Entry 1D2C (X-ray diffraction, 2.50 A resolution); this record covers chains A and B.

== Chain A (and B) ==
Molecule: Protein (GLYCINE N-methyltransferase)
Source organism: Rattus norvegicus
Notes: EC 2.1.1.20; chain B of this document is another copy of the same molecule, construct and numbering; everything in this record applies to it too
UniProt: P13255 (GNMT_RAT); residues 1-292 here correspond to UniProt positions 2-293 (UniProt number = residue number + 1)
Amino-acid sequence (292 residues; numbered 1 to 292; the number before each row is that of its first residue):
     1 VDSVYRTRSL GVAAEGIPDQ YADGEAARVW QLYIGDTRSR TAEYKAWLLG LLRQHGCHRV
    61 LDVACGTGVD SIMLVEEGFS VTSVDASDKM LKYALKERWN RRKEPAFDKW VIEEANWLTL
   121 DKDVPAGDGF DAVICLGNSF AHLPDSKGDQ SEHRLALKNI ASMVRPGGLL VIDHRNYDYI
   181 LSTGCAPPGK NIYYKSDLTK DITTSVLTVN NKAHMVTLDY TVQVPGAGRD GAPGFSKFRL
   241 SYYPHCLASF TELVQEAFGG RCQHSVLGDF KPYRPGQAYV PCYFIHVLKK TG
Curated features (UniProtKB/Swiss-Prot):
  - binding site ((6S)-5-methyl-5,6,7,8-tetrahydrofolate): S3, Y5, H214, R239
  - binding site (S-adenosyl-L-methionine): Y21, W30, Y33, R40, A64, D85 to S87, N116, W117, L136 to S139, R175, Y220
  - modified residue: V1 (N-acetylvaline), S9 (Phosphoserine), Y33 (Phosphotyrosine), K45 (N6-succinyllysine), K190 (N6-succinyllysine), K195 (N6-succinyllysine), K200 (N6-succinyllysine)

== Interface between chain A and chain B ==
Pairs across the interface - 90 pairs, chain A then chain B:
  Y5(A) - R239(B)
  R6(A) - R239(B)  hydrogen bond (backbone-side chain)
  T7(A) - R239(B)
  T7(A) - L240(B)
  T7(A) - S241(B)  hydrogen bond (backbone-side chain)
  R8(A) - R239(B)
  R8(A) - L240(B)
  S9(A) - A26(B)
  S9(A) - F238(B)
  S9(A) - R239(B)  hydrogen bond (side chain-backbone)
  L10(A) - Y21(B)  hydrophobic
  G11(A) - Y21(B)
  G11(A) - A27(B)
  G11(A) - K89(B)  hydrogen bond (backbone-side chain)
  V12(A) - W30(B)
  V12(A) - R239(B)
  A13(A) - W30(B)  hydrogen bond (backbone-side chain)
  A13(A) - S87(B)
  A13(A) - K89(B)
  A13(A) - M90(B)  hydrophobic
  A14(A) - S87(B)
  A14(A) - H142(B)
  E15(A) - A64(B)
  E15(A) - G66(B)
  E15(A) - D85(B)
  E15(A) - A86(B)
  E15(A) - S87(B)
  E15(A) - M90(B)
  E15(A) - S139(B)
  E15(A) - H142(B)  hydrogen bond (backbone-side chain)
  G16(A) - A86(B)
  G16(A) - W117(B)
  G16(A) - H142(B)
  I17(A) - A86(B)
  I17(A) - S87(B)
  P18(A) - A86(B)
  P18(A) - N116(B)
  D19(A) - S87(B)  hydrogen bond
  D19(A) - D88(B)  hydrogen bond (side chain-backbone)
  D19(A) - K89(B)  hydrogen bond (side chain-backbone)
  Y21(A) - L10(B)  hydrophobic
  Y21(A) - G11(B)
  Y21(A) - Y21(B)  hydrophobic
  A26(A) - S9(B)
  W30(A) - V12(B)
  W30(A) - A13(B)  hydrogen bond (side chain-backbone)
  G66(A) - E15(B)
  D85(A) - E15(B)
  D85(A) - G16(B)  hydrogen bond (side chain-backbone)
  A86(A) - G16(B)
  A86(A) - P18(B)
  S87(A) - A13(B)
  S87(A) - A14(B)
  S87(A) - I17(B)
  S87(A) - D19(B)  hydrogen bond
  D88(A) - D19(B)  hydrogen bond (backbone-side chain)
  D88(A) - K92(B)  salt bridge
  K89(A) - G11(B)  hydrogen bond (side chain-backbone)
  K89(A) - D19(B)  hydrogen bond (backbone-side chain)
  M90(A) - A13(B)  hydrophobic
  M90(A) - E15(B)
  K92(A) - D88(B)  salt bridge
  K92(A) - E114(B)  salt bridge
  R98(A) - W99(B)
  W99(A) - R98(B)
  W99(A) - W99(B)  hydrophobic
  R102(A) - W99(B)
  R102(A) - D108(B)  salt bridge
  K103(A) - D108(B)  salt bridge
  D108(A) - R102(B)  salt bridge
  D108(A) - K103(B)  salt bridge
  E114(A) - K92(B)  salt bridge
  E114(A) - K96(B)  salt bridge
  N116(A) - P18(B)
  W117(A) - G16(B)
  S139(A) - E15(B)
  H142(A) - A14(B)
  H142(A) - E15(B)  salt bridge
  H142(A) - I17(B)
  S205(A) - Y5(B)
  F238(A) - S9(B)
  R239(A) - Y5(B)
  R239(A) - R6(B)  hydrogen bond (side chain-backbone)
  R239(A) - T7(B)
  R239(A) - R8(B)
  R239(A) - S9(B)  hydrogen bond (backbone-side chain)
  L240(A) - T7(B)
  L240(A) - R8(B)
  L240(A) - V12(B)  hydrophobic
  S241(A) - T7(B)  hydrogen bond (side chain-backbone)
Interface residues without a listed pair, chain A (49 interface residues in all): A27, A64, K96, F107, L143, P144, M215, T217
Interface residues without a listed pair, chain B (48 interface residues in all): F107, W110, L143, M215, T217

== In short ==
49 residues of chain A and 48 residues of chain B are in contact, with 18 hydrogen bonds and 10 salt bridges.
Polar pairs include D88(A)-K92(B), K92(A)-E114(B) and R102(A)-D108(B). UniProt lists 4
(6S)-5-methyl-5,6,7,8-tetrahydrofolate-binding residues and 16 S-adenosyl-L-methionine-binding residues on
chain A.
Both chains are Protein (GLYCINE N-methyltransferase) (Rattus norvegicus). Entry 1D2C (Methyltransferase) was
determined by X-ray diffraction, deposited together with 1D2H.
